5Z39 - chain A; structure by X-ray diffraction, 2.74 A resolution.

[Chain A]
Molecule: G-protein interacting protein 1
Source organism: Dictyostelium discoideum
Notes: fragment: ligand binding domain
Reference sequence: Q55BQ2 (Q55BQ2_DICDI); numbering as in UniProt (aligned over 146-310)
Chain sequence (168 residues; each row starts with the number of its first residue):
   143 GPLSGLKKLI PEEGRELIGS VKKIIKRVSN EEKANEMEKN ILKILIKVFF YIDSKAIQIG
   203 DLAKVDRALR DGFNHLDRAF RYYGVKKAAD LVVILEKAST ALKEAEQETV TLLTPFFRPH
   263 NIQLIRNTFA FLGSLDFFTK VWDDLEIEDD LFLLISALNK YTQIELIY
Disordered / not traced: 143, 310
Differences from the reference sequence: expression tag (143-145)
Ion coordination: Na+ near Glu288 (its only coordinating residue here)
From the paper describing this entry:
  - contacts within the chain: Asp208-Tyr303 (hydrogen bond), Arg212-Tyr303 (hydrogen bond)
  - mutagenesis - I166W, V190W, L211W, L300W, I306W: decreased signaling in response to cAMP
  - mutagenesis - D208A: decreased binding to G proteins
  - mutagenesis - D208A: decreased signaling
  - mutagenesis - D208A, E307A: decreased localization

[Summary]
The paper reports that I166W, V190W and L211W, among others, reduce signaling in response to cAMP; contacts
within the chain involving Asp208, Tyr303 and Arg212; 7 substitutions were tested in all.
Chain A is G-protein interacting protein 1 (Dictyostelium discoideum); the structure, Crystal structure of C
terminal region of G-protein interacting protein 1 (Gip1) from Dictyostelium discoideum form ..., was
determined by X-ray diffraction together with 5Z1N from the same study.
